PDB entry 7SAT | electron microscopy, 3.90 A resolution | chains E and F of the 7 polymer chains in the assembly

[Chain E (and F)]
Molecule: Por secretion system protein porL/gldL
From: Porphyromonas gingivalis (strain ATCC 33277 / DSM 20709 / CIP 103683 / JCM 12257 / NCTC 11834 / 2561)
Notes: chain F of this document is another copy of the same molecule, construct and numbering; everything in this record applies to it too
Reference sequence: B2RLE9 (B2RLE9_PORG3); residues 1-309 here = UniProt positions 1-309
Chain sequence (309 residues; numbered 1 to 309; the number before each row is that of its first residue):
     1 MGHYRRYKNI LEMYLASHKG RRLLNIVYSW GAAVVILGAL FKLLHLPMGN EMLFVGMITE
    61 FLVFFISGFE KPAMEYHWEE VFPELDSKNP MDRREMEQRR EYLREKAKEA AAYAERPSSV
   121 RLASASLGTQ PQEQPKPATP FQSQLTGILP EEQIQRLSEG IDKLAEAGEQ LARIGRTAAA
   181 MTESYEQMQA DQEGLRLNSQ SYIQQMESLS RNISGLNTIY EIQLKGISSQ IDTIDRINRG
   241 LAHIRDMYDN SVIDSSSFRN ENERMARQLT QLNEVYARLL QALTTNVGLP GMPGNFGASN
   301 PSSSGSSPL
Disordered / not traced: 1, 82-309 (chain F: 1, 79-309)

[How chain E and chain F interact]
Residue-residue contacts - 22 pairs, chain E then chain F:
  Lys42(E) - Leu43(F)
  Asn50(E) - Leu44(F)
  Leu53(E) - Leu40(F)
  Leu53(E) - Leu43(F)  hydrophobic
  Phe54(E) - Leu44(F)  hydrophobic
  Phe54(E) - Leu46(F)  hydrophobic
  Met57(E) - Leu40(F)  hydrophobic
  Ile58(E) - Leu37(F)  hydrophobic
  Ile58(E) - Leu40(F)  hydrophobic
  Glu60(E) - Ile36(F)
  Phe61(E) - Ala33(F)
  Phe64(E) - Ala33(F)  hydrophobic
  Phe64(E) - Ile36(F)  hydrophobic
  Gly68(E) - Ile26(F)
  Gly68(E) - Trp30(F)
  Glu70(E) - Asn25(F)  hydrogen bond (backbone-side chain)
  Lys71(E) - Asn25(F)
  Ala73(E) - Arg21(F)  hydrogen bond (backbone-side chain)
  Met74(E) - His18(F)
  Met74(E) - Arg21(F)
  Glu75(E) - Arg21(F)
  Trp78(E) - Met74(F)
Other interface residues (no listed pair), chain E (18 interface residues in all): Phe65, His77
Other interface residues (no listed pair), chain F (15 interface residues in all): Arg22, Ser29

[Summary]
18 residues of chain E and 15 residues of chain F are in contact, with 2 hydrogen bonds. Among the polar pairs
are Glu70(E)-Asn25(F) and Ala73(E)-Arg21(F).
Chain E and chain F are both Por secretion system protein porL/gldL (Porphyromonas gingivalis (strain ATCC
33277 / DSM 20709 / CIP 103683 / JCM 12257 / NCTC 11834 / 2561)); the structure, Structure of PorLM, the
proton-powered motor that drives Type IX protein secretion, was determined by electron microscopy (same
publication as 7SAU, 7SAX, 7SAZ and 7SB2).
